PDB entry 8FVH | electron microscopy, 3.10 A resolution | chains A and B of the 36 polymer chains in the assembly

# Chain A (and B)
Name: E217 collar protein gp28
Source organism: Pseudomonas phage vB_PaeM_E217
Notes: chain B of this document is another copy of the same molecule, construct and numbering; everything in this record applies to it too
UniProtKB: A0A2K8I4A6 (A0A2K8I4A6_9CAUD); residues 2-124 here = UniProt positions 2-124
Chain sequence (123 residues; row label = number of the first residue in the row):
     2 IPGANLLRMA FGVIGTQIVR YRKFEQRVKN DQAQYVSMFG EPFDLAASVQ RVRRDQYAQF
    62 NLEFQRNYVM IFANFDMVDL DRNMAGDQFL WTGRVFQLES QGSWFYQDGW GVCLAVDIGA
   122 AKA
Differences from the reference sequence: conflict Ala-124 (Leu in A0A2K8I4A6)

# How chain A and chain B interact
Pairs across the interface - 19 pairs, chain A then chain B:
  Ile-15(A) with Ile-2(B); Pro-3(B)
  Gln-18(A) with Trp-105(B), hydrogen bond
  Val-50(A) with Trp-105(B)
  Arg-52(A) with Gln-102(B)
  Arg-54(A) with Glu-100(B); Ser-101(B), hydrogen bond (side chain-backbone); Trp-105(B)
  Arg-55(A) with Leu-99(B); Glu-100(B)
  Asp-56(A) with Gln-98(B); Leu-99(B)
  Gln-57(A) with Asp-80(B); Leu-81(B); Gln-98(B)
  Glu-64(A) with Leu-81(B)
  Gln-66(A) with Asp-80(B), hydrogen bond; Leu-81(B)
  Trp-92(A) with Ser-104(B)
Interface residues without a listed pair, chain A (13 interface residues in all): Gly-16, Gln-51
Interface residues without a listed pair, chain B (12 interface residues in all): Trp-111

# In short
13 residues of chain A face 12 of chain B across their interface, with 3 hydrogen bonds. Polar contacts
include Gln-18(A)/Trp-105(B), Arg-54(A)/Ser-101(B) and Gln-66(A)/Asp-80(B).
Chain A and chain B are both E217 collar protein gp28 (Pseudomonas phage vB_PaeM_E217); the structure,
Pseudomonas phage E217 neck (portal, head-to-tail connector, collar and gateway proteins), was determined by
electron microscopy together with 8ENV, 8FRS, 8FUV and 8FVG from the same study.
